Entry 6S6B (electron microscopy, 2.75 A resolution); this record covers chains H and V of the 38 polymer chains in the assembly.

[Chain H]
Molecule: CRISPR-associated protein, Cmr3 family
Source organism: Sulfolobus islandicus (strain REY15A)
UniProtKB: F0NDX1 (F0NDX1_SULIR); residues 1-313 here = UniProt positions 1-313
Amino-acid sequence (313 residues; numbered 1 to 313; the number before each row is that of its first residue):
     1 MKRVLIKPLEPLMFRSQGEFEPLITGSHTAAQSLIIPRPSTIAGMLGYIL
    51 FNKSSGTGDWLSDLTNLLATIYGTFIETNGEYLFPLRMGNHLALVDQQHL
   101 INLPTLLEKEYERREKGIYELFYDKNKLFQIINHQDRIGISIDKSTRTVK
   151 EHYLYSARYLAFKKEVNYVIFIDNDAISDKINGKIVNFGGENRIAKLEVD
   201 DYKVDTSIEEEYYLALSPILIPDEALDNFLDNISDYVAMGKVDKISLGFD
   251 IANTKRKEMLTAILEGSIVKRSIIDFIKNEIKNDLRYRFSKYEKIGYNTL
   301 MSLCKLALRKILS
Unresolved in the structure: 1

[Chain V]
Molecule: crRNA
Source organism: Sulfolobus islandicus REY15A
Sequence (51 nucleotides; numbered 1 to 51; the number before each row is that of its first residue):
     1 AUUGAAAGUUCAAAGCUUAGAUACCCUGGAGGGAAACCAGACUUAACACC
    51 A

[Chain H / chain V interface]
Pairs across the interface (62; chain H residue first):
  Arg15(H) - U3(V)  hydrogen bond to the sugar
  Arg15(H) - G4(V)  salt bridge to the phosphate
  Ser16(H) - U3(V)  base contact
  Phe20(H) - A6(V)  hydrogen bond to the base
  Phe20(H) - A7(V)  hydrogen bond to the base
  Glu21(H) - A5(V)  hydrogen bond to the base
  Glu21(H) - A6(V)  base contact
  Glu21(H) - A7(V)  base contact
  Pro22(H) - A6(V)  base contact
  Pro22(H) - A7(V)  base contact
  Thr29(H) - A7(V)  base contact
  Arg38(H) - U3(V)  hydrogen bond to the base
  Ser40(H) - U3(V)  hydrogen bond to the phosphate
  Thr41(H) - U2(V)  phosphate contact
  Thr41(H) - U3(V)  hydrogen bond to the phosphate
  Gly44(H) - A1(V)  hydrogen bond to the sugar
  Gly44(H) - U2(V)  sugar contact
  Met45(H) - U2(V)  base contact
  Gly47(H) - A1(V)  hydrogen bond to the sugar
  Tyr48(H) - A1(V)  hydrogen bond to the sugar
  Tyr48(H) - U2(V)  base contact
  Phe51(H) - A1(V)  stacking on the base
  Trp60(H) - A1(V)  phosphate contact
  Asp63(H) - A1(V)  sugar contact
  Leu64(H) - A1(V)  sugar contact
  Ile138(H) - U9(V)  base contact
  Gly139(H) - U9(V)  phosphate contact
  Ile140(H) - A7(V)  hydrogen bond to the sugar
  Ile140(H) - G8(V)  phosphate contact
  Ile140(H) - U9(V)  hydrogen bond to the phosphate
  Ser141(H) - A7(V)  phosphate contact
  Ser141(H) - G8(V)  phosphate contact
  Ile142(H) - G8(V)  hydrogen bond to the phosphate
  Ile142(H) - U10(V)  sugar contact
  Arg147(H) - G8(V)  hydrogen bond to the base
  Arg147(H) - U10(V)  hydrogen bond to the sugar
  Arg147(H) - C11(V)  sugar contact
  Thr148(H) - U10(V)  base contact
  Thr148(H) - C11(V)  sugar contact
  Val149(H) - U10(V)  hydrogen bond to the base
  Leu154(H) - U9(V)  base contact
  Tyr155(H) - A7(V)  base contact
  Asn187(H) - U2(V)  base contact
  Phe188(H) - U2(V)  base contact
  Gly189(H) - U2(V)  base contact
  Gly190(H) - G4(V)  phosphate contact
  Gly190(H) - A5(V)  phosphate contact
  Glu191(H) - A5(V)  phosphate contact
  Asn192(H) - A5(V)  hydrogen bond to the phosphate
  Ser246(H) - U3(V)  base contact
  Leu247(H) - U3(V)  phosphate contact
  Gly248(H) - U3(V)  phosphate contact
  Phe249(H) - U2(V)  sugar contact
  Phe249(H) - U3(V)  hydrogen bond to the phosphate
  Phe249(H) - G4(V)  stacking on the base
  Asp250(H) - U2(V)  phosphate contact
  Ile251(H) - A1(V)  base contact
  Ile251(H) - U2(V)  hydrogen bond to the phosphate
  Ile251(H) - G4(V)  sugar contact
  Ala252(H) - A1(V)  hydrogen bond to the base
  Lys257(H) - U2(V)  salt bridge to the phosphate
  Lys257(H) - U3(V)  salt bridge to the phosphate
Interface residues without a listed pair, chain H (47 interface residues in all): Met13, Phe14, Gln17, Ala43, Ile245, Arg256

[Overview]
Chain H and chain V form an interface of 47 and 11 residues respectively, with 20 hydrogen bonds, 3 salt
bridges and 2 aromatic stacking contacts. Polar contacts include Phe20(H)-A6(V), Phe20(H)-A7(V) and
Glu21(H)-A5(V).
Here chain H is CRISPR-associated protein, Cmr3 family (Sulfolobus islandicus (strain REY15A)) and chain V is
crRNA (Sulfolobus islandicus REY15A). Entry 6S6B (Type III-B Cmr-beta Cryo-EM structure of the Apo state) was
determined by electron microscopy, deposited together with 6S8B, 6S8E, 6S91, 6SH8, 6SHB and 6SIC.
